PDB entry 4NHG | X-ray diffraction, 8.00 A resolution (very low resolution: no residue pairs are listed; an interface is given only as per-side residue counts) | chains A and D of the 6 polymer chains in the assembly

[Chain A (and D)]
Molecule: 2G12 IgG dimer heavy chain
Organism: Homo sapiens
Notes: chain D of this document is another copy of the same molecule, construct and numbering; everything in this record applies to it too
Chain sequence (243 residues; numbered 1 to 243; the number before each row is that of its first residue):
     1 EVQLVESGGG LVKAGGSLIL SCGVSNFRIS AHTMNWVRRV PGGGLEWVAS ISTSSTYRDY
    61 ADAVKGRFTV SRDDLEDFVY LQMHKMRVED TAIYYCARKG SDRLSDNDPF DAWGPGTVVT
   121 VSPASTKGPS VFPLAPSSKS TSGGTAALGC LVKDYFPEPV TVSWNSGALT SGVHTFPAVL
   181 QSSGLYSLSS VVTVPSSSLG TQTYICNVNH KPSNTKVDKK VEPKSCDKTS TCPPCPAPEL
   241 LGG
Unresolved in the structure: 84-86, 105-110, 225-243
Disulfide bonds: Cys22-Cys96, Cys150-Cys206

[Chain A / chain D interface]
At this resolution (8 A) residue pairs are not listed: 20 residues of chain A and 21 of chain D lie at the interface.

[Overview]
20 residues of chain A and 21 residues of chain D are in contact.
Chain A and chain D are both 2G12 IgG dimer heavy chain (Homo sapiens); the structure, Crystal Structure of
2G12 IgG Dimer, was determined by X-ray diffraction, deposited together with 4NHH.
